Entry 6F42 (electron microscopy, 5.50 A resolution (low resolution: residue-level contacts below are approximate; hydrogen-bond / salt-bridge calls are withheld)); this record covers chains A and B of the 22 polymer chains in the assembly.

== Chain A ==
Protein: DNA-directed RNA polymerase III subunit RPC1
Source organism: Saccharomyces cerevisiae (strain ATCC 204508 / S288c)
Notes: EC 2.7.7.6
Reference sequence: P04051 (RPC1_YEAST); numbering as in UniProt (aligned over 1-1460)
Chain sequence (1460 residues; each row starts with the number of its first residue):
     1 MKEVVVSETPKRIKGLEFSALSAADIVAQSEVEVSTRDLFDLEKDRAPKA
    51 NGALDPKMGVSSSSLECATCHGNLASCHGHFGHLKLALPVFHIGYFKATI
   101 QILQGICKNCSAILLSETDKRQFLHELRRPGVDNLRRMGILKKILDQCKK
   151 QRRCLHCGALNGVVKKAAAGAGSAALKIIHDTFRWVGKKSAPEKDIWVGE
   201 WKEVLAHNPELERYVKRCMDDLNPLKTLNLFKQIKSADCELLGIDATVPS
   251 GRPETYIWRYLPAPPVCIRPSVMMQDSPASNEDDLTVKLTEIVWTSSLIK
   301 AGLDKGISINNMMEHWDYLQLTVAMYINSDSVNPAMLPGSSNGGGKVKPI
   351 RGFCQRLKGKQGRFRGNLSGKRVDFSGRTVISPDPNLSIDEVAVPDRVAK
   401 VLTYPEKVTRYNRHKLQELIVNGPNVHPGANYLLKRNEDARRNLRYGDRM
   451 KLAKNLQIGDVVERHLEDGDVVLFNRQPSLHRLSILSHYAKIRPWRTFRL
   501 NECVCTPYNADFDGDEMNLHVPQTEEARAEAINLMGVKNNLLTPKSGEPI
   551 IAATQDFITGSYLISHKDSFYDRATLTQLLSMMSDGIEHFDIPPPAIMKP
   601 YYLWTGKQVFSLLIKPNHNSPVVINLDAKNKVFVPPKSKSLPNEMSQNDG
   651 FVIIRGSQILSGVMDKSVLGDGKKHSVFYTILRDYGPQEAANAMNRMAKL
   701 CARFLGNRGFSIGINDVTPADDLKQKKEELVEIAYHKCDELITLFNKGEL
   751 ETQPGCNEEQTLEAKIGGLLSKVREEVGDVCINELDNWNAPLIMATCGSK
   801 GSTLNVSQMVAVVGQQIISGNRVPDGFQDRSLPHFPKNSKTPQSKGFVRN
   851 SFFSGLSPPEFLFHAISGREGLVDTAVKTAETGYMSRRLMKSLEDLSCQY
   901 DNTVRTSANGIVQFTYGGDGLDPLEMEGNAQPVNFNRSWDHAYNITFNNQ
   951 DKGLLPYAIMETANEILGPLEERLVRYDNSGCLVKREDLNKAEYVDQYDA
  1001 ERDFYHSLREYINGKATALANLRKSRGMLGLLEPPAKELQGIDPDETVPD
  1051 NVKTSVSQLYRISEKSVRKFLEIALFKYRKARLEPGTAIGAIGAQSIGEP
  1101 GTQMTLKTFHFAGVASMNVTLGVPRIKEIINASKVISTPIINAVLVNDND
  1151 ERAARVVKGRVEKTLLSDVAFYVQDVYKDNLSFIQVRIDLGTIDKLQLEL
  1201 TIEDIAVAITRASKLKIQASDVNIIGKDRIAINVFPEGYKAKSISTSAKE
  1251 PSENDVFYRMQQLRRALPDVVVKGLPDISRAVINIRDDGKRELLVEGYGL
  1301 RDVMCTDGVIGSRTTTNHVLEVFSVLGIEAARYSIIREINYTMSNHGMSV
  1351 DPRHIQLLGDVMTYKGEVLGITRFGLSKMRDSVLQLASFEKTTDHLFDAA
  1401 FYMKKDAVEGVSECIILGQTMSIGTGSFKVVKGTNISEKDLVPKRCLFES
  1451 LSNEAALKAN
Disordered / not traced: 1, 169-174, 335-347, 1101-1116, 1237-1252, 1451-1460
Swiss-Prot annotation at these positions:
  - region: Pro858 to Glu870 (Bridging helix)
  - binding site (Zn(2+)): Cys67, Cys70, Cys77, His80, Cys107, Cys110, Cys154
  - binding site (Mg(2+)): Asp511, Asp513, Asp515
  - mutagenesis: Thr506 (T506I: Temperature-sensitive), Asn509 (N509Y: Temperature-sensitive), Asn518 (N518Q: Temperature-sensitive)
Bound ions: Zn2+ site 1: Cys67, Cys70, His80; Zn2+ site 2: Cys107, Cys110, Cys154, Cys157

== Chain B ==
Protein: DNA-directed RNA polymerase III subunit RPC2
Source organism: Saccharomyces cerevisiae (strain ATCC 204508 / S288c)
Notes: EC 2.7.7.6
Reference sequence: P22276 (RPC2_YEAST); residue numbers follow UniProt; this construct covers 1-1149
Chain sequence (1149 residues; each row starts with the number of its first residue):
     1 MVAATKRRKTHIHKHVKDEAFDDLLKPVYKGKKLTDEINTAQDKWHLLPA
    51 FLKVKGLVKQHLDSFNYFVDTDLKKIIKANQLILSDVDPEFYLKYVDIRV
   101 GKKSSSSTKDYLTPPHECRLRDMTYSAPIYVDIEYTRGRNIIMHKDVEIG
   151 RMPIMLRSNKCILYDADESKMAKLNECPLDPGGYFIVNGTEKVILVQEQL
   201 SKNRIIVEADEKKGIVQASVTSSTHERKSKTYVITKNGKIYLKHNSIAEE
   251 IPIAIVLKACGILSDLEIMQLVCGNDSSYQDIFAVNLEESSKLDIYTQQQ
   301 ALEYIGAKVKTMRRQKLTILQEGIEAIATTVIAHLTVEALDFREKALYIA
   351 MMTRRVVMAMYNPKMIDDRDYVGNKRLELAGQLISLLFEDLFKKFNNDFK
   401 LSIDKVLKKPNRAMEYDALLSINVHSNNITSGLNRAISTGNWSLKRFKME
   451 RAGVTHVLSRLSYISALGMMTRISSQFEKSRKVSGPRALQPSQFGMLCTA
   501 DTPEGEACGLVKNLALMTHITTDDEEEPIKKLCYVLGVEDITLIDSASLH
   551 LNYGVYLNGTLIGSIRFPTKFVTQFRHLRRTGKVSEFISIYSNSHQMAVH
   601 IATDGGRICRPLIIVSDGQSRVKDIHLRKLLDGELDFDDFLKLGLVEYLD
   651 VNEENDSYIALYEKDIVPSMTHLEIEPFTILGAVAGLIPYPHHNQSPRNT
   701 YQCAMGKQAIGAIAYNQFKRIDTLLYLMTYPQQPMVKTKTIELIDYDKLP
   751 AGQNATVAVMSYSGYDIEDALVLNKSSIDRGFGRCETRRKTTTVLKRYAN
   801 HTQDIIGGMRVDENGDPIWQHQSLGPDGLGEVGMKVQSGQIYINKSVPTN
   851 SADAPNPNNVNVQTQYREAPVIYRGPEPSHIDQVMMSVSDNDQALIKVLL
   901 RQNRRPELGDKFSSRHGQKGVCGIIVKQEDMPFNDQGIVPDIIMNPHGFP
   951 SRMTVGKMIELISGKAGVLNGTLEYGTCFGGSKLEDMSKILVDQGFNYSG
  1001 KDMLYSGITGECLQAYIFFGPIYYQKLKHMVLDKMHARARGPRAVLTRQP
  1051 TEGRSRDGGLRLGEMERDCVIAYGASQLLLERLMISSDAFEVDVCDKCGL
  1101 MGYSGWCTTCKSAENIIKMTIPYAAKLLFQELLSMNIAPRLRLEDIFQQ
Disordered / not traced: 1-35
Swiss-Prot annotation at these positions:
  - zinc finger: Cys1095 to Cys1110 (C4-type)
  - binding site (Zn(2+)): Cys1095, Cys1098, Cys1107, Cys1110
Bound ions: Zn2+: Cys1095, Lys1097, Cys1098

== Interface between chain A and chain B ==
Contacting residue pairs - 296 pairs, chain A then chain B:
  Glu8(A) - Ile1117(B)
  Pro10(A) - Ile1146(B)
  Lys11(A) - Ile1117(B)
  Lys11(A) - Glu1144(B)
  Lys11(A) - Ile1146(B)
  Arg12(A) - Leu1143(B)
  Arg12(A) - Glu1144(B)
  Arg12(A) - Ile1146(B)
  Ile13(A) - Leu1141(B)
  Ile13(A) - Arg1142(B)
  Lys14(A) - Arg1142(B)
  Lys14(A) - Leu1143(B)
  Lys14(A) - Glu1144(B)
  Gly15(A) - Arg1142(B)
  Leu16(A) - Pro1139(B)
  Leu16(A) - Arg1140(B)
  Leu16(A) - Leu1141(B)
  Glu17(A) - Ala1138(B)
  Glu17(A) - Pro1139(B)
  Glu17(A) - Arg1140(B)
  Glu17(A) - Arg1142(B)
  Phe18(A) - Ala1138(B)
  Ser19(A) - Ile1137(B)
  Ser19(A) - Ala1138(B)
  Ala20(A) - Asn1136(B)
  Leu21(A) - Leu1133(B)
  Leu21(A) - Asn1136(B)
  Leu21(A) - Ala1138(B)
  Ala28(A) - Thr1108(B)
  Gln29(A) - Thr1108(B)
  Gln29(A) - Thr1109(B)
  Cys70(A) - Tyr1103(B)
  Leu74(A) - Arg1048(B)
  His78(A) - Phe1090(B)
  His78(A) - Glu1091(B)
  His78(A) - Gln1130(B)
  His80(A) - Tyr1103(B)
  Phe81(A) - Leu1133(B)
  Tyr95(A) - Asn1136(B)
  Thr255(A) - Asn1136(B)
  Trp258(A) - Met1135(B)
  Trp258(A) - Asn1136(B)
  Leu261(A) - Ser1134(B)
  Pro262(A) - Ser1134(B)
  Pro264(A) - Ser1134(B)
  Ile268(A) - Leu1046(B)
  Ile268(A) - Gln1130(B)
  Ile327(A) - Met1135(B)
  Phe353(A) - Ser1134(B)
  Phe353(A) - Met1135(B)
  Gln361(A) - Arg1061(B)
  Arg363(A) - Leu1046(B)
  Arg363(A) - Leu1127(B)
  Phe364(A) - Leu1128(B)
  Arg365(A) - Arg1061(B)
  Gly366(A) - Gln1049(B)
  Gly366(A) - Arg1061(B)
  Asn367(A) - Thr1047(B)
  Asn367(A) - Gln1049(B)
  Asn367(A) - Ala1124(B)
  Ser369(A) - Glu1064(B)
  Ser369(A) - Arg1067(B)
  Gly370(A) - Arg1061(B)
  Gly370(A) - Leu1062(B)
  Gly370(A) - Gly1063(B)
  Gly370(A) - Glu1064(B)
  Lys371(A) - Gln1049(B)
  Lys371(A) - Arg1061(B)
  Lys371(A) - Leu1062(B)
  Lys371(A) - Leu1083(B)
  Lys371(A) - Asp1088(B)
  Lys371(A) - Pro1122(B)
  Lys371(A) - Ala1124(B)
  Arg372(A) - Pro1050(B)
  Arg372(A) - Glu1052(B)
  Arg372(A) - Gly1059(B)
  Arg372(A) - Leu1060(B)
  Arg372(A) - Arg1061(B)
  Arg372(A) - Ser1087(B)
  Val373(A) - Pro1050(B)
  Val373(A) - Gly1059(B)
  Val373(A) - Leu1060(B)
  Val373(A) - Arg1082(B)
  Asp374(A) - Arg1038(B)
  Asp374(A) - Ala1039(B)
  Asp374(A) - Arg1043(B)
  Asp374(A) - Pro1050(B)
  Asp374(A) - Arg1082(B)
  Asp374(A) - Ser1086(B)
  Phe375(A) - Arg1038(B)
  Phe375(A) - Ala1039(B)
  Phe375(A) - Arg1040(B)
  Phe375(A) - Arg1082(B)
  Ser376(A) - Ala1037(B)
  Ser376(A) - Arg1038(B)
  Ser376(A) - Leu1060(B)
  Gly377(A) - His1036(B)
  Gly377(A) - Ala1037(B)
  Arg378(A) - Lys1034(B)
  Arg378(A) - His1036(B)
  Arg378(A) - Leu1060(B)
  Thr379(A) - Met1035(B)
  Val380(A) - Val1031(B)
  Pro383(A) - Tyr765(B)
  Asp384(A) - Tyr765(B)
  Pro385(A) - Ser763(B)
  Pro385(A) - Gly764(B)
  Pro385(A) - Tyr765(B)
  Asn386(A) - Tyr765(B)
  Val398(A) - Ala1037(B)
  Val401(A) - Ala1039(B)
  Leu402(A) - Ala1037(B)
  Arg441(A) - Arg1040(B)
  Gln477(A) - Glu1066(B)
  Ser479(A) - Met1065(B)
  Ser479(A) - Glu1066(B)
  His481(A) - Cys1069(B)
  Arg482(A) - Cys1069(B)
  Arg482(A) - Ala1072(B)
  Arg482(A) - Tyr1073(B)
  Leu483(A) - Tyr1073(B)
  Ile485(A) - Cys1069(B)
  Ile485(A) - Tyr1073(B)
  Trp495(A) - Glu907(B)
  Trp495(A) - Leu908(B)
  Arg496(A) - Glu877(B)
  Arg496(A) - Glu907(B)
  Arg496(A) - Leu1032(B)
  Arg496(A) - Met1035(B)
  Arg499(A) - Leu908(B)
  Glu502(A) - Gly764(B)
  Glu502(A) - Ile767(B)
  Cys505(A) - Glu768(B)
  Ala510(A) - Glu768(B)
  Asp511(A) - Glu768(B)
  Asp511(A) - Asp769(B)
  Phe512(A) - Glu768(B)
  Phe512(A) - Asp769(B)
  Phe512(A) - Val921(B)
  Asp513(A) - Asp769(B)
  Asp513(A) - Lys911(B)
  Asp513(A) - Lys919(B)
  Gly514(A) - Lys911(B)
  Gly514(A) - Val921(B)
  Asn518(A) - Leu1060(B)
  His520(A) - Arg1082(B)
  Val521(A) - Arg1082(B)
  Pro522(A) - Glu1081(B)
  Gln523(A) - Arg1040(B)
  Gln523(A) - Glu1081(B)
  Thr524(A) - Glu1081(B)
  Glu526(A) - Gln1077(B)
  Ala527(A) - Leu1078(B)
  Glu530(A) - Ala1075(B)
  Glu530(A) - Ser1076(B)
  Glu530(A) - Gln1077(B)
  Glu530(A) - Leu1078(B)
  Leu534(A) - Tyr1073(B)
  Leu534(A) - Ala1075(B)
  Met535(A) - Tyr1073(B)
  Met535(A) - Ala1075(B)
  Asn540(A) - Tyr1073(B)
  Thr554(A) - Ile767(B)
  Gln555(A) - Ile767(B)
  Gln555(A) - His947(B)
  Asp556(A) - Asp766(B)
  Asp556(A) - Ile767(B)
  Asp556(A) - His947(B)
  Thr559(A) - His947(B)
  Ala702(A) - Ser763(B)
  Ala702(A) - Gly764(B)
  Leu705(A) - Ser761(B)
  Gly706(A) - Met760(B)
  Gly706(A) - Ser761(B)
  Gly706(A) - Tyr762(B)
  Gly706(A) - Leu1013(B)
  Asn707(A) - Ile1008(B)
  Asn707(A) - Leu1013(B)
  Arg708(A) - Leu1013(B)
  Arg708(A) - Gln1014(B)
  Arg708(A) - Ala1015(B)
  Gly709(A) - Leu1013(B)
  Gly709(A) - Ala1015(B)
  Phe710(A) - Met760(B)
  Phe710(A) - Ser761(B)
  Phe710(A) - Pro946(B)
  Phe710(A) - Ala1015(B)
  Ser711(A) - Val759(B)
  Ser711(A) - Met760(B)
  Ser711(A) - Pro946(B)
  Ser711(A) - Tyr1016(B)
  Ser711(A) - Ile1017(B)
  Ser711(A) - Phe1018(B)
  Ile712(A) - Val759(B)
  Ile712(A) - Pro946(B)
  Ile712(A) - Phe949(B)
  Ile712(A) - Pro950(B)
  Ile712(A) - Lys1001(B)
  Ile712(A) - Phe1018(B)
  Gly713(A) - Met958(B)
  Gly713(A) - Lys1001(B)
  Gly713(A) - Phe1018(B)
  Ile714(A) - Met958(B)
  Ile714(A) - Ile962(B)
  Asn715(A) - Tyr998(B)
  Asn715(A) - Ser999(B)
  Asp716(A) - Lys1001(B)
  Val717(A) - Met958(B)
  Met794(A) - Pro950(B)
  Lys800(A) - His947(B)
  Lys800(A) - Ser951(B)
  Asn805(A) - Met953(B)
  Gln808(A) - Met953(B)
  Met809(A) - Phe949(B)
  Met809(A) - Pro950(B)
  Met809(A) - Met953(B)
  Phe827(A) - Glu654(B)
  Phe827(A) - Asn655(B)
  Gln828(A) - Tyr591(B)
  Gln828(A) - Asn593(B)
  Gln828(A) - His595(B)
  Gln828(A) - Asn655(B)
  Arg830(A) - Glu654(B)
  Arg830(A) - Asn655(B)
  Arg830(A) - Ser657(B)
  Ser831(A) - Pro491(B)
  Pro833(A) - Glu654(B)
  Pro833(A) - Ser657(B)
  Pro833(A) - Tyr658(B)
  Pro833(A) - Ile659(B)
  His834(A) - Phe494(B)
  His834(A) - Tyr658(B)
  His834(A) - Ile659(B)
  His834(A) - Leu661(B)
  Phe835(A) - Tyr658(B)
  Pro836(A) - Tyr658(B)
  Phe852(A) - His693(B)
  Phe852(A) - Met953(B)
  Phe852(A) - Val955(B)
  Phe853(A) - His693(B)
  Ser854(A) - His693(B)
  Gly855(A) - His692(B)
  Gly855(A) - His693(B)
  Leu856(A) - His692(B)
  Pro858(A) - Phe494(B)
  Pro858(A) - Leu661(B)
  Pro858(A) - Tyr662(B)
  Pro858(A) - Pro677(B)
  Pro858(A) - Phe979(B)
  Pro859(A) - Leu661(B)
  Phe861(A) - His692(B)
  Phe861(A) - Phe979(B)
  Leu862(A) - Pro491(B)
  Leu862(A) - Phe494(B)
  His864(A) - Gln695(B)
  His864(A) - Ser696(B)
  Ala865(A) - Ser696(B)
  Ile866(A) - Leu489(B)
  Gly868(A) - Ser696(B)
  Gly868(A) - Pro697(B)
  Arg869(A) - Leu489(B)
  Arg869(A) - Thr499(B)
  Arg869(A) - Thr502(B)
  Leu872(A) - Glu504(B)
  Leu872(A) - Tyr701(B)
  Val873(A) - Ser484(B)
  Val873(A) - Arg487(B)
  Ala876(A) - Arg487(B)
  Gly883(A) - Met1065(B)
  Arg887(A) - Glu1064(B)
  Met890(A) - Asp1068(B)
  Glu894(A) - Arg1067(B)
  Ala1088(A) - Ile1071(B)
  Ala1091(A) - Ala1072(B)
  Ile1092(A) - Ala1072(B)
  Gln1095(A) - Asp1068(B)
  Gln1095(A) - Cys1069(B)
  Tyr1258(A) - Ser291(B)
  Tyr1258(A) - Lys292(B)
  Arg1265(A) - Val285(B)
  Leu1396(A) - Ile1137(B)
  Ile1416(A) - Pro1122(B)
  Ile1416(A) - Ala1125(B)
  Leu1417(A) - Pro1122(B)
  Gly1418(A) - Leu1080(B)
  Gly1418(A) - Met1084(B)
  Met1421(A) - Ile1071(B)
  Met1421(A) - Ala1075(B)
  Met1421(A) - Ser1076(B)
  Met1421(A) - Leu1079(B)
  Ile1423(A) - Gly1074(B)
  Gly1424(A) - Gly1074(B)
  Thr1425(A) - Gly1074(B)
  Thr1425(A) - Ser1076(B)
  Gly1426(A) - Ser1076(B)
  Lys1429(A) - Gln1149(B)
Also at the interface, not in a pair above, chain A (174 interface residues in all): Asp25, Thr69, His92, Pro270, Tyr326, Leu357, Leu368, Arg397, Asn475, Arg476, Leu486, Thr497, Glu516, Phe557, Asp829, Leu832, Ser857, Ser886, Phe1397, Ala1400, Ile1415, Gln1419, Thr1420
Also at the interface, not in a pair above, chain B (159 interface residues in all): Asp281, Ala284, Tyr371, Ser492, Cys508, Ser594, Asp656, Ala660, Glu674, Ile680, Pro691, Ala770, Gly909, Ile925, Asn945, Leu984, Ser1006, Val1045, Ser1104, Lys1111, Ile1121, Lys1126, Glu1131, Asp1145

== In short ==
Chain A and chain B form an interface of 174 and 159 residues respectively. Cys67(A), Cys70(A) and His80(A)
coordinate Zn2+ site 1. Curated annotation (UniProt) lists 7 Zn2+-binding residues, 3 Mg2+-binding residues
and 3 mutagenesis sites on chain A; 4 Zn2+-binding residues on chain B.
Here chain A is DNA-directed RNA polymerase III subunit RPC1 and chain B is DNA-directed RNA polymerase III
subunit RPC2, both from Saccharomyces cerevisiae (strain ATCC 204508 / S288c). Entry 6F42 (RNA Polymerase III
closed complex CC1) was determined by electron microscopy, deposited together with 6F40, 6F41 and 6F44.
